PDB entry 2EAL | X-ray diffraction, 1.85 A resolution | chain A

== Chain A ==
Molecule: Galectin-9
From: Homo sapiens
Notes: fragment: N-terminal domain
UniProtKB: O00182 (LEG9_HUMAN); residues 1-148 here = UniProt positions 1-148
Chain sequence (148 residues; each row starts with the number of its first residue):
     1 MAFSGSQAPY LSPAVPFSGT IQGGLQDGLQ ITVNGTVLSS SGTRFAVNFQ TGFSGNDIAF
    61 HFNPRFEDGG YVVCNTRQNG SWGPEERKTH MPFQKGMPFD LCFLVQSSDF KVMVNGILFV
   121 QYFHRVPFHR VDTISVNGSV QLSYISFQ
Disordered / not traced: 1-6, 148
UniProt features mapped onto this chain:
  - binding site (a beta-D-galactoside): Asn48, His61, Arg65, Asn75, Trp82 to Lys88

== In short ==
Curated annotation (UniProt) lists 11 beta-D-galactoside-binding residues.
Chain A is Galectin-9 (Homo sapiens); the structure, Crystal structure of human galectin-9 N-terminal CRD in
complex with Forssman pentasaccharide, was determined by X-ray diffraction, deposited together with 2EAK.
